PDB entry 8BWS | electron microscopy, 3.20 A resolution | chains O and P of the 20 polymer chains in the assembly

Chain O:
Molecule: DNA-directed RNA polymerase III subunit RPC3
Organism: Saccharomyces cerevisiae S288C
Reference sequence: P32349 (RPC3_YEAST); numbering as in UniProt (aligned over 1-654)
Chain sequence (654 residues; numbered 1 to 654; the number before each row is that of its first residue):
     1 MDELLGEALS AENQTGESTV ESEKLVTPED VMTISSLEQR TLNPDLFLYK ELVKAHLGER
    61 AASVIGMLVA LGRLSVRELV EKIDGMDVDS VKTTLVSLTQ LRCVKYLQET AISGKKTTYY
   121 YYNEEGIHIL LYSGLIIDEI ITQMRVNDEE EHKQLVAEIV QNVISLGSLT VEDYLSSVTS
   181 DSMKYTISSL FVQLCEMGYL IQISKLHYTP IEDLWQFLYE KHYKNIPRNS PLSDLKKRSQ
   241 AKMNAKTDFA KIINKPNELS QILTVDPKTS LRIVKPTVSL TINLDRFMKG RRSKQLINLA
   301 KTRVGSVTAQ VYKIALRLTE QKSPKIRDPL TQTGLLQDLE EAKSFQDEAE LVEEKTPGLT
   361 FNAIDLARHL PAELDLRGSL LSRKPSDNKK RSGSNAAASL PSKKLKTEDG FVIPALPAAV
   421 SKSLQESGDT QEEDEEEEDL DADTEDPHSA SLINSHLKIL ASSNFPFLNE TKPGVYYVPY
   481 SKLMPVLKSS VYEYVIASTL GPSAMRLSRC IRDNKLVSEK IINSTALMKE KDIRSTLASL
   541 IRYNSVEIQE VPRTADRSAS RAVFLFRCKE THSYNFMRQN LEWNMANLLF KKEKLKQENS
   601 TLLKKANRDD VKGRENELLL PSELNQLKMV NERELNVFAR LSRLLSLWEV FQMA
Unresolved in the structure: 1-24, 385-446
Curated features (UniProtKB/Swiss-Prot):
  - region: Leu-581 to Leu-602 (Leucine-zipper)
  - modified residue: Thr-27 (Phosphothreonine), Ser-392 (Phosphoserine), Ser-394 (Phosphoserine)

Chain P:
Molecule: DNA-directed RNA polymerase III subunit RPC6
Organism: Saccharomyces cerevisiae S288C
Reference sequence: P32910 (RPC6_YEAST); residues 1-317 here = UniProt positions 1-317
Chain sequence (317 residues; numbered 1 to 317; the number before each row is that of its first residue):
     1 MSGMIENGLQ LSDNAKTLHS QMMSKGIGAL FTQQELQKQM GIGSLTDLMS IVQELLDKNL
    61 IKLVKQNDEL KFQGVLESEA QKKATMSAEE ALVYSYIEAS GREGIWSKTI KARTNLHQHV
   121 VLKCLKSLES QRYVKSVKSV KFPTRKIYML YSLQPSVDIT GGPWFTDGEL DIEFINSLLT
   181 IVWRFISENT FPNGFKNFEN GPKKNVFYAP NVKNYSTTQE ILEFITAAQV ANVELTPSNI
   241 RSLCEVLVYD DKLEKVTHDC YRVTLESILQ MNQGEGEPEA GNKALEDEEE FSIFNYFKMF
   301 PASKHDKEVV YFDEWTI
Unresolved in the structure: 1-161, 273-290, 317

Interface between chain O and chain P:
Residue-residue contacts (88; chain O residue first):
  Arg-40(O) / Glu-314(P)  salt bridge
  Arg-40(O) / Trp-315(P)
  Pro-44(O) / Trp-315(P)  hydrophobic
  Leu-299(O) / Phe-294(P)  hydrophobic
  Thr-302(O) / Leu-265(P)
  Thr-302(O) / Glu-266(P)  hydrogen bond (backbone-backbone)
  Thr-302(O) / Phe-294(P)
  Arg-303(O) / Asp-251(P)  salt bridge
  Arg-303(O) / Thr-264(P)
  Arg-303(O) / Leu-265(P)
  Val-304(O) / Leu-265(P)
  Gly-305(O) / Phe-207(P)
  Ser-306(O) / Pro-202(P)  hydrogen bond (side chain-backbone)
  Gly-378(O) / Val-206(P)
  Ser-379(O) / Val-206(P)
  Ser-379(O) / Phe-207(P)  hydrogen bond (backbone-backbone)
  Leu-380(O) / Phe-207(P)
  Leu-380(O) / Tyr-208(P)
  Leu-380(O) / Ala-209(P)  hydrophobic
  Leu-380(O) / Pro-210(P)
  Leu-381(O) / Pro-192(P)  hydrophobic
  Leu-381(O) / Phe-207(P)  hydrogen bond (backbone-backbone)
  Leu-381(O) / Tyr-208(P)  hydrophobic
  Leu-381(O) / Ala-209(P)  hydrogen bond (backbone-backbone)
  Ser-382(O) / Ala-209(P)
  Ser-382(O) / Asn-211(P)
  Ser-382(O) / Val-212(P)
  Lys-384(O) / Tyr-208(P)
  Lys-384(O) / Lys-213(P)  hydrogen bond (side chain-backbone)
  Lys-384(O) / Asn-214(P)
  Ser-455(O) / Pro-210(P)
  Lys-458(O) / Pro-210(P)
  Ile-459(O) / Tyr-208(P)
  Ile-459(O) / Pro-210(P)
  Ser-462(O) / Arg-262(P)
  Ser-463(O) / Glu-254(P)  hydrogen bond
  Ser-463(O) / Arg-262(P)
  Asn-464(O) / Glu-254(P)
  Val-491(O) / Phe-294(P)  hydrophobic
  Tyr-494(O) / Asp-251(P)  hydrogen bond
  Tyr-494(O) / Glu-266(P)
  Tyr-494(O) / Phe-294(P)  hydrophobic
  Val-495(O) / Phe-312(P)  hydrophobic
  Ala-497(O) / Tyr-296(P)
  Ser-498(O) / Tyr-296(P)
  Thr-499(O) / Phe-312(P)
  Met-505(O) / Asp-250(P)
  Met-505(O) / Asp-251(P)
  Arg-506(O) / Tyr-249(P)
  Arg-506(O) / Asp-250(P)
  Arg-509(O) / Tyr-249(P)
  Cys-510(O) / Tyr-249(P)  hydrophobic
  Asp-513(O) / Tyr-249(P)
  Asn-523(O) / Leu-170(P)
  Thr-525(O) / Val-246(P)
  Thr-525(O) / Tyr-249(P)
  Ala-526(O) / Val-246(P)
  Leu-527(O) / Trp-164(P)
  Leu-527(O) / Leu-170(P)
  Leu-527(O) / Val-246(P)  hydrophobic
  Met-528(O) / Leu-170(P)
  Lys-529(O) / Glu-169(P)
  Lys-529(O) / Leu-170(P)  hydrogen bond (side chain-backbone)
  Lys-529(O) / Asp-171(P)
  Tyr-543(O) / Phe-312(P)
  Tyr-543(O) / Asp-313(P)
  Phe-576(O) / Trp-315(P)  hydrophobic
  Asn-580(O) / Phe-312(P)  hydrogen bond (side chain-backbone)
  Asn-580(O) / Trp-315(P)
  Trp-583(O) / Glu-314(P)
  Trp-583(O) / Trp-315(P)
  Asn-584(O) / Val-310(P)
  Asn-584(O) / Tyr-311(P)  hydrogen bond (side chain-backbone)
  Leu-588(O) / Glu-308(P)
  Leu-588(O) / Val-310(P)  hydrophobic
  Lys-591(O) / Glu-308(P)
  Leu-595(O) / Glu-308(P)
  Arg-633(O) / Asp-306(P)  salt bridge
  Arg-633(O) / Lys-307(P)
  Arg-633(O) / Glu-308(P)  salt bridge
  Val-637(O) / Glu-308(P)
  Arg-640(O) / Asp-306(P)  salt bridge
  Arg-640(O) / Glu-308(P)
  Arg-640(O) / Val-309(P)
  Arg-640(O) / Val-310(P)
  Arg-643(O) / Phe-291(P)
  Ser-646(O) / Phe-291(P)
  Leu-647(O) / Ile-293(P)  hydrophobic
Other interface residues (no listed pair), chain O (65 interface residues in all): Ser-35, Leu-42, Gln-295, Asn-298, Lys-301, Arg-383, Leu-487, Ser-490, Leu-500, Ser-524, Met-577, Gln-579, Asn-587, Leu-644
Other interface residues (no listed pair), chain P (48 interface residues in all): Phe-165, Ile-172, Ile-175, Leu-179, Asn-189, Ser-242, Leu-243, Leu-269, Ser-292, Ala-302

Overview:
The interface between chain O and chain P involves 65 residues on one side and 48 on the other, with 11
hydrogen bonds and 5 salt bridges. Among the polar pairs are Arg-40(O)/Glu-314(P), Arg-303(O)/Asp-251(P) and
Arg-633(O)/Asp-306(P).
Here chain O is DNA-directed RNA polymerase III subunit RPC3 and chain P is DNA-directed RNA polymerase III
subunit RPC6, both from Saccharomyces cerevisiae S288C. Entry 8BWS (Structure of yeast RNA Polymerase III
elongation complex at 3.3 A) was determined by electron microscopy, deposited together with 7Z0H, 7Z2Z, 7Z30
and 7Z31.
